8DR4 - chains A and G of the 12 polymer chains in the assembly; structure by electron microscopy, 2.45 A resolution.

[Chain A]
Molecule: Replication factor C subunit 1
Source organism: Saccharomyces cerevisiae
UniProtKB: P38630 (RFC1_YEAST); numbering as in UniProt (aligned over 1-861)
Amino-acid sequence (918 residues; row label = number of the first residue in the row):
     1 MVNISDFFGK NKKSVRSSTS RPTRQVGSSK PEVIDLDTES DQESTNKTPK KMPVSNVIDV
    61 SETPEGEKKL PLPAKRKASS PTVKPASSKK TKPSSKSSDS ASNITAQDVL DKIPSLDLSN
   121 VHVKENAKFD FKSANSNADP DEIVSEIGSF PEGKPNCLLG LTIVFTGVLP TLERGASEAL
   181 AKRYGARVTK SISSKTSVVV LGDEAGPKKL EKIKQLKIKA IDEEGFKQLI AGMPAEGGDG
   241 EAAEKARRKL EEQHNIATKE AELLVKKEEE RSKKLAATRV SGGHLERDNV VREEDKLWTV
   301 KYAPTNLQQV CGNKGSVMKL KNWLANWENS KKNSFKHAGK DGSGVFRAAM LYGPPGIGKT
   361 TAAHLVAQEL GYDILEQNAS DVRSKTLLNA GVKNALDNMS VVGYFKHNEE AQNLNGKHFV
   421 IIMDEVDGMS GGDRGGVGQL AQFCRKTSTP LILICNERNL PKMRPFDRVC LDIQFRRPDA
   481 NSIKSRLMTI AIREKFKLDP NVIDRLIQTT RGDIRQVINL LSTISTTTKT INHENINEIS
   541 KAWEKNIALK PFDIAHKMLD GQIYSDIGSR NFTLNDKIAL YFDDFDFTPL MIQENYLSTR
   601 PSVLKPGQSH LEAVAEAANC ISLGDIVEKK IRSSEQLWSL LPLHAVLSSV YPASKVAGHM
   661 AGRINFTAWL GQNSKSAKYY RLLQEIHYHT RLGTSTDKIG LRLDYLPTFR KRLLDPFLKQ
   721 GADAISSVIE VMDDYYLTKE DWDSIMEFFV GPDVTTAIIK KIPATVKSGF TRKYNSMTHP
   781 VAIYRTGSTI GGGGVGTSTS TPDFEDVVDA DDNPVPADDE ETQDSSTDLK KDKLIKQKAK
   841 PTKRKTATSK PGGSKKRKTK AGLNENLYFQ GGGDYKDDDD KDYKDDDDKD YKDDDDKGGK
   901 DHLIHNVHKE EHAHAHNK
Not modelled in the structure: 1-289, 787-918
Sequence notes: expression tag (862-918)
Ion coordination: Mg2+: Thr360 (together with ATP-gamma-S)
Small-molecule neighbours: ATP-gamma-S (AGS; phosphothiophosphoric acid-adenylate ester): Thr299, Tyr302, Ala303, Pro304, Gln309, Val310, Cys311, Pro354, Pro355, Gly356, Ile357, Gly358, Lys359, Thr360, Thr361, Asn456, Arg486, Ile514, Arg515, Ile518
UniProt features mapped onto this chain:
  - motif (Nuclear localization signal): Lys830 to Leu834, Lys855 to Lys860
  - binding site (ATP): Thr299, Cys311, Gly353 to Thr361, Asn456
  - modified residue: Thr38 (Phosphothreonine), Ser40 (Phosphoserine), Thr63 (Phosphothreonine)
  - mutagenesis: Asp427 (D427H: In cs mutant CDC44-2; causes cell cycle arrest), Gly436 (G436R: In cs mutant CDC44-3/4; causes cell cycle arrest), Gly512 (G512A: In cs mutant CDC44-9; no effect), Asp513 (D513N: In cs mutants CDC44-1/5/8 and CDC44-9; causes cell cycle arrest)

[Chain G]
Molecule: Proliferating cell nuclear antigen
Source organism: Saccharomyces cerevisiae
UniProtKB: P15873 (PCNA_YEAST); residues 1-258 here = UniProt positions 1-258
Amino-acid sequence (277 residues; row label = number of the first residue in the row; numbers below 1 keep their minus sign (Met-18 is residue -18)):
   -18 MGSSHHHHHH SSGLVPRASM LEAKFEEASL FKRIIDGFKD CVQLVNFQCK EDGIIAQAVD
    42 DSRVLLVSLE IGVEAFQEYR CDHPVTLGMD LTSLSKILRC GNNTDTLTLI ADNTPDSIIL
   102 LFEDTKKDRI AEYSLKLMDI DADFLKIEEL QYDSTLSLPS SEFSKIVRDL SQLSDSINIM
   162 ITKETIKFVA DGDIGSGSVI IKPFVDMEHP ETSIKLEMDQ PVDLTFGAKY LLDIIKGSSL
   222 SDRVGIRLSS EAPALFQFDL KSGFLQFFLA PKFNDEE
Not modelled in the structure: -18 to -1, 256-258
Sequence notes: expression tag (-18 to 0)
UniProt features mapped onto this chain:
  - DNA-binding region: Arg61 to Arg80
  - cross-link (Glycyl lysine isopeptide (Lys-Gly)): Lys127 (interchain with G-Cter in SUMO), Lys164 (interchain with G-Cter in SUMO)

[How chain A and chain G interact]
Residue-residue contacts - 39 pairs, chain A then chain G:
  Asp373(A) - Arg44(G)  salt bridge
  Ile374(A) - Arg44(G)  hydrogen bond (backbone-side chain)
  Leu375(A) - Asp42(G)
  Leu375(A) - Ser43(G)
  Leu375(A) - Arg44(G)
  Ala390(A) - Lys210(G)
  Asn394(A) - Lys210(G)
  Asn394(A) - Tyr211(G)
  Asn394(A) - Lys253(G)
  Asp397(A) - Lys253(G)
  Asp397(A) - Phe254(G)
  Asn398(A) - Val45(G)
  Asn398(A) - Ala251(G)  hydrogen bond (side chain-backbone)
  Asn398(A) - Pro252(G)
  Asn398(A) - Lys253(G)
  Asn398(A) - Phe254(G)
  Met399(A) - Val45(G)
  Met399(A) - Ala251(G)
  Met399(A) - Pro252(G)  hydrogen bond (backbone-backbone)
  Met399(A) - Phe254(G)  hydrophobic
  Ser400(A) - Arg44(G)
  Val401(A) - Arg44(G)  hydrogen bond (backbone-backbone)
  Val401(A) - Val45(G)
  Val401(A) - Leu47(G)  hydrophobic
  Val401(A) - Ala251(G)
  Val402(A) - Val40(G)  hydrophobic
  Val402(A) - Arg44(G)
  Val402(A) - Leu126(G)  hydrophobic
  Tyr404(A) - Glu232(G)
  Tyr404(A) - Ala233(G)
  Tyr404(A) - Pro234(G)
  Phe405(A) - Ile128(G)  hydrophobic
  Phe405(A) - Pro234(G)  hydrophobic
  Phe405(A) - Phe249(G)  hydrophobic
  Asn408(A) - Glu129(G)  hydrogen bond
  His418(A) - Phe254(G)
  Phe419(A) - Ser43(G)
  Phe419(A) - Arg44(G)
  Phe419(A) - Val45(G)  hydrophobic
Interface residues without a listed pair, chain A (19 interface residues in all): Ala395, Lys406, Lys417
Interface residues without a listed pair, chain G (22 interface residues in all): Leu46, Lys127, Leu131

[Overview]
The interface between chain A and chain G involves 19 residues on one side and 22 on the other, with 5
hydrogen bonds and 1 salt bridge. Polar pairs include Asp373(A)-Arg44(G), Ile374(A)-Arg44(G) and
Asn398(A)-Ala251(G). Ligands of chain A: ATP-gamma-S.
Chain A is Replication factor C subunit 1 and chain G is Proliferating cell nuclear antigen, both from
Saccharomyces cerevisiae; the structure, Open state of RFC:PCNA bound to a 3' ss/dsDNA junction (DNA2) without
NTD, was determined by electron microscopy, deposited together with 8DQW, 8DQX, 8DQZ, 8DR0, 8DR1, 8DR3 and 3
further entries.
